PDB entry 2BOZ | X-ray diffraction, 2.40 A resolution | chains H and M of the 3 polymer chains in the assembly

# Chain H
Protein: Reaction center protein H chain
From: Rhodobacter sphaeroides
Reference sequence: P11846 (RCEH_RHOSH); residue numbers follow UniProt; this construct covers 1-260
Amino-acid sequence (260 residues; row label = number of the first residue in the row):
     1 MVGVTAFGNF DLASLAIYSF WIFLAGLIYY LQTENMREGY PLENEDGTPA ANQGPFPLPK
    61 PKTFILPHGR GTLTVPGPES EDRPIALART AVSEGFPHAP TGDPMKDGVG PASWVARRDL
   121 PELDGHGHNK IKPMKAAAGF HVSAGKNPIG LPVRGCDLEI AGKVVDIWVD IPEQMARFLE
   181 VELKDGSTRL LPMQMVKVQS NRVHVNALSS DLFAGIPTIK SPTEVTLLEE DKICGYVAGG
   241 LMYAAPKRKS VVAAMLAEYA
Not modelled in the structure: 1-10, 252-260

# Chain M
Protein: Reaction center protein M chain
From: Rhodobacter sphaeroides
Reference sequence: P02953 (RCEM_RHOSH); residues 1-307 here = UniProt positions 1-307
Amino-acid sequence (307 residues; row label = number of the first residue in the row):
     1 AEYQNIFSQV QVRGPADLGM TEDVNLANRS GVGPFSTLLG WFGNAQLGPI YLGSLGVLSL
    61 FSGLMWFFTI GIWFWYQAGW NPAVFLRDLF FFSLEPPAPE YGLSFAAPLK EGGLWLIASF
   121 FMFVAVWSWW GRTYLRAQAL GMGKHTAWAF LSAIWLWMVL GFIRPILMGS WSEAVPYGIF
   181 SHLDWTNNFS LVHGNLFYNP FHLLSIAFLY GSALLFAMHG ATILAVSRFG GERELEQIAD
   241 RGTAAERAAL FWRWTMGFNA TMEGIHRWAI WMAVLVTLTG GIGILLSGTV VDNWYVWGQN
   301 HGMAPLN
Not modelled in the structure: 304-307
Construct notes: engineered mutation Leu-203 (Gly in P11846)
Bound ions: bacteriochlorophyll a Mg site 1 near His-182 (its only coordinating residue here); bacteriochlorophyll a Mg site 2 near His-202 (its only coordinating residue here); Fe ion: His-219, Glu-234, His-266 (shared with 2 residues of chain L)
Ligand contacts:
  - bacteriochlorophyll a (BCL), molecule 1: Trp-66, Phe-67, Leu-89, Met-122, Trp-157, Leu-160, Val-175, Ile-179, His-182, Leu-183, Trp-185, Thr-186
  - bacteriochlorophyll a (BCL), molecule 2: Trp-66, Met-122, Val-126, Phe-150, Ala-153, Ile-154, Leu-156, Trp-157, Leu-160, Trp-185, Thr-186, Asn-187, Phe-189, Ser-190, Asn-195, Leu-196, Phe-197, His-202, Ser-205, Ile-206, Leu-209, Tyr-210, Val-276, Thr-277, Gly-280, Gly-281, Ile-284
  - bacteriochlorophyll a (BCL), molecule 3: Thr-186, Leu-209, Tyr-210
  - bacteriochlorophyll a (BCL), molecule 4: Phe-197, Leu-203, Ile-206, Ala-207, Tyr-210, Gly-211, Leu-214
  - bacteriopheophytin a (BPH), molecule 1: Ser-59, Gly-63, Leu-64, Trp-66, Phe-67, Ala-125, Val-126, Trp-129, Thr-133, Thr-146, Ala-149, Phe-150, Ser-152, Ala-153, Ala-273, Val-274, Thr-277
  - bacteriopheophytin a (BPH), molecule 2: Tyr-210, Ala-213, Leu-214, Ala-217, Met-218, Trp-252, Thr-255, Met-256
  - speroidenone (SPN): Trp-66, Phe-67, Phe-68, Ile-70, Gly-71, Phe-74, Trp-75, Phe-85, Leu-89, Phe-105, Trp-115, Leu-116, Ser-119, Phe-120, Met-122, Phe-123, Trp-157, Met-158, Leu-160, Gly-161, Phe-162, Trp-171, Val-175, Pro-176, Tyr-177, Gly-178, Ile-179, His-182
  - ubiquinone-10 (U10): Leu-214, Leu-215, Met-218, His-219, Thr-222, Ile-223, Ala-245, Ala-248, Ala-249, Trp-252, Met-256, Phe-258, Asn-259, Ala-260, Thr-261, Met-262, Ile-265, Trp-268, Met-272

# Interface between chain H and chain M
Pairs across the interface (119; chain H residue first):
  Asp-11(H) with Trp-297(M), hydrogen bond; Gly-302(M)
  Leu-12(H) with Val-290(M), hydrophobic
  Ala-13(H) with Val-291(M), hydrophobic; Trp-297(M)
  Ser-14(H) with Trp-297(M); His-301(M), hydrogen bond (side chain-backbone); Gly-302(M)
  Ala-16(H) with Phe-201(M)
  Ile-17(H) with Phe-201(M); Leu-204(M), hydrophobic; His-301(M)
  Phe-20(H) with Phe-201(M), hydrophobic; Leu-204(M), hydrophobic; Phe-208(M), hydrophobic; Thr-279(M)
  Trp-21(H) with Leu-204(M), hydrophobic
  Phe-23(H) with Trp-271(M), hydrophobic
  Leu-27(H) with Trp-271(M), hydrophobic; Leu-275(M), hydrophobic
  Tyr-30(H) with Arg-267(M), hydrogen bond
  Leu-31(H) with Arg-267(M); Trp-268(M), hydrophobic
  Gln-32(H) with Phe-258(M)
  Glu-34(H) with Arg-267(M), salt bridge
  Asn-35(H) with Ala-260(M); Thr-261(M), hydrogen bond (side chain-backbone); Gly-264(M), hydrogen bond (side chain-backbone); Ile-265(M), hydrogen bond (side chain-backbone); Trp-268(M)
  Glu-38(H) with Ile-238(M); Arg-241(M), salt bridge; Thr-261(M)
  Tyr-40(H) with Arg-253(M), hydrogen bond
  Leu-42(H) with Arg-253(M)
  Lys-62(H) with Glu-263(M), salt bridge; Arg-267(M)
  Phe-64(H) with Ile-238(M), hydrophobic; Glu-263(M)
  Leu-66(H) with Ala-239(M), hydrophobic
  Leu-73(H) with Ile-238(M); Ala-239(M)
  Glu-79(H) with Arg-241(M), salt bridge
  Pro-111(H) with Arg-247(M), hydrogen bond (backbone-side chain)
  Ala-112(H) with Arg-247(M)
  Ser-113(H) with Thr-243(M); Arg-247(M), hydrogen bond (backbone-side chain)
  Val-115(H) with Arg-241(M); Gly-242(M); Thr-243(M); Glu-246(M)
  Arg-117(H) with Glu-236(M), hydrogen bond (side chain-backbone); Gln-237(M); Asp-240(M), hydrogen bond (side chain-backbone); Arg-241(M); Gly-242(M)
  Arg-118(H) with Glu-236(M), salt bridge; Asp-240(M), salt bridge
  Glu-122(H) with Arg-233(M), salt bridge; Glu-236(M)
  Gly-125(H) with Met-20(M)
  His-126(H) with Met-20(M)
  Ile-131(H) with Arg-233(M)
  Met-134(H) with Val-12(M), hydrophobic
  Ala-138(H) with Pro-15(M)
  Gly-139(H) with Arg-13(M); Gly-14(M)
  Phe-140(H) with Arg-13(M); Gly-14(M); Pro-15(M)
  His-141(H) with Val-12(M); Arg-13(M), hydrogen bond (backbone-backbone)
  Val-142(H) with Val-10(M), hydrophobic; Gln-11(M)
  Ser-143(H) with Gln-11(M), hydrogen bond (backbone-backbone); Val-12(M); Arg-13(M)
  Ala-144(H) with Val-10(M); Gln-11(M), hydrogen bond (backbone-backbone); Thr-37(M); Trp-41(M), hydrophobic
  Gly-145(H) with Gln-9(M); Trp-41(M)
  Lys-146(H) with Val-10(M)
  Val-169(H) with Val-12(M), hydrophobic
  Pro-172(H) with Asp-17(M)
  Glu-173(H) with Asn-44(M)
  Gln-174(H) with Val-12(M); Arg-13(M); Gly-14(M), hydrogen bond (side chain-backbone); Pro-15(M), hydrogen bond (side chain-backbone)
  Met-175(H) with Val-12(M); Glu-232(M)
  Arg-177(H) with Glu-232(M), salt bridge; Arg-233(M)
  Met-193(H) with Tyr-3(M); Gln-9(M); Val-10(M), hydrophobic
  Gln-194(H) with Tyr-3(M); Asn-5(M); Ser-227(M), hydrogen bond (side chain-backbone); Arg-228(M)
  Met-195(H) with Arg-228(M)
  Val-196(H) with Tyr-3(M); Gln-9(M), hydrogen bond (backbone-side chain)
  Lys-197(H) with Ala-1(M); Gln-9(M)
  Val-198(H) with Gln-9(M), hydrogen bond (backbone-side chain)
  Leu-227(H) with Arg-233(M); Glu-236(M); Asp-240(M)
  Glu-230(H) with Arg-233(M), salt bridge
  Asp-231(H) with Gly-242(M); Thr-243(M), hydrogen bond (side chain-backbone)
  Cys-234(H) with Arg-228(M), hydrogen bond (side chain-backbone); Phe-229(M)
  Gly-235(H) with Arg-247(M)
  Ala-238(H) with Phe-229(M), hydrophobic
  Leu-241(H) with Arg-228(M)
Also at the interface, not in a pair above, chain H (73 interface residues in all): Leu-24, Arg-37, Gly-39, Gly-110, Trp-114, Lys-130, Pro-148, Ile-167, Ala-176, Pro-192, Asn-206
Also at the interface, not in a pair above, chain M (58 interface residues in all): Gly-19, Phe-35, Gln-46, Pro-200, Asn-259, Leu-286, Trp-294, Met-303

# Summary
Chain H and chain M form an interface of 73 and 58 residues respectively; the contacts include 21 hydrogen
bonds and 9 salt bridges. Polar contacts include Glu-34(H)/Arg-267(M), Glu-38(H)/Arg-241(M) and
Lys-62(H)/Glu-263(M). Ligands of chain M: 4 copies of bacteriochlorophyll a, bacteriopheophytin a,
speroidenone and ubiquinone-10.
Here chain H is Reaction center protein H chain and chain M is Reaction center protein M chain, both from
Rhodobacter sphaeroides. Entry 2BOZ (Photosynthetic Reaction Center Mutant With Gly M203 Replaced With Leu)
was determined by X-ray diffraction.
